1SX8 - chains D and A of the 4 polymer chains in the assembly; structure by X-ray diffraction, 2.15 A resolution.

# Chain D
Molecule: 11-nt DNA strand
Sequence (11 nucleotides; each row starts with the number of its first residue):
     1 CAAGATATCTT
Not modelled in the structure: 11
Metal / ion sites: Mn2+: DA7 (shared with 2 residues of chain B)

# Chain A
Name: Type II restriction enzyme EcoRV
Source organism: Escherichia coli
Notes: EC 3.1.21.4
Reference sequence: P04390 (T2E5_ECOLI); residues 2-245 here correspond to UniProt positions 1-244 (UniProt number = residue number - 1)
Sequence (244 residues; row label = number of the first residue in the row):
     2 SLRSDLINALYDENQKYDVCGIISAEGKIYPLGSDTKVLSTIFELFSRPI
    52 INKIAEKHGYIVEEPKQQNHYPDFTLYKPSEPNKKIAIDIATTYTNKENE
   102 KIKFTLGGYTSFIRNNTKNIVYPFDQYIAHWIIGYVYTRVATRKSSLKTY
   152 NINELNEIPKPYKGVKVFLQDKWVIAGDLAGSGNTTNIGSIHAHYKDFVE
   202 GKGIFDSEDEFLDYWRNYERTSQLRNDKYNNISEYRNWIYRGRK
Not modelled in the structure: 142-144
Sequence notes: engineered mutation Ala92 (Lys91 in P04390)
Metal / ion sites: Mn2+ site 1 near His71 (its only coordinating residue here); Mn2+ site 2: Asp74 (shared with 1 residue of chain C)

# Chain D / chain A interface
Residue-residue contacts (18; chain D residue first):
  DC1(D) - Leu180(A)  sugar contact
  DA2(D) - Leu180(A)  phosphate contact
  DA2(D) - Ser223(A)  phosphate contact
  DA2(D) - Arg226(A)  salt bridge to the phosphate
  DA3(D) - Gly184(A)  base contact
  DA3(D) - Thr222(A)  phosphate contact
  DA3(D) - Ser223(A)  hydrogen bond to the phosphate
  DA3(D) - Arg226(A)  salt bridge to the phosphate
  DG4(D) - Ser183(A)  base contact
  DG4(D) - Gly184(A)  hydrogen bond to the base
  DG4(D) - Asn185(A)  hydrogen bond to the base
  DA5(D) - Asn185(A)  hydrogen bond to the base
  DA5(D) - Thr186(A)  base contact
  DA7(D) - Lys38(A)  hydrogen bond to the sugar
  DC9(D) - Gln69(A)  hydrogen bond to the phosphate
  DC9(D) - Asn70(A)  hydrogen bond to the base
  DT10(D) - Gln69(A)  hydrogen bond to the phosphate
  DT10(D) - Asn70(A)  hydrogen bond to the sugar
Interface residues without a listed pair, chain A (13 interface residues in all): Ala181, Tyr219

# Overview
Chain D and chain A form an interface of 8 and 13 residues respectively, with 9 hydrogen bonds and 2 salt
bridges. Polar contacts include DG4(D)-Gly184(A), DG4(D)-Asn185(A) and DA5(D)-Asn185(A).
Chain D is an 11-nt DNA strand and chain A is Type II restriction enzyme EcoRV (Escherichia coli); the
structure, EcoRV bound to cognate DNA and Mn2+, was determined by X-ray diffraction together with 1STX, 1SUZ
and 1SX5 from the same study.
